Entry 3JCK (electron microscopy, 3.50 A resolution); this record covers chains A and D of the 9 polymer chains in the assembly.

== Chain A ==
Name: 26S proteasome regulatory subunit RPN3
From: Saccharomyces cerevisiae S288c
Reference sequence: P40016 (RPN3_YEAST); numbering as in UniProt (aligned over 131-523)
Chain sequence (438 residues; row label = number of the first residue in the row; note: 59 numbers in that range are skipped by the numbering (no residue carries them; nothing is unmodelled there); X marks 45 residues of unknown identity (built as UNK)):
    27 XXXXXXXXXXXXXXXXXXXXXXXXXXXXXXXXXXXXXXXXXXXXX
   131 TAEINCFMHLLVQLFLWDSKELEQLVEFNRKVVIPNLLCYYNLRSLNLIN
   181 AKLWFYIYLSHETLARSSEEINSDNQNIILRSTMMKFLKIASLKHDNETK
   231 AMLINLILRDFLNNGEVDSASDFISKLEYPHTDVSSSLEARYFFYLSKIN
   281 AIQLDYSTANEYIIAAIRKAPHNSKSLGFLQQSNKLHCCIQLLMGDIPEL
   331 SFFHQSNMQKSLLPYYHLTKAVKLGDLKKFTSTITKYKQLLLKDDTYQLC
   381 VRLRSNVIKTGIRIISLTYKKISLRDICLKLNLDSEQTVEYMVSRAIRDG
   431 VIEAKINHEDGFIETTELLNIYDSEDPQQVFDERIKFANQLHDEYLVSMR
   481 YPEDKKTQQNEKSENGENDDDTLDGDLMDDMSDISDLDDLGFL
Disordered / not traced: 483-523
Curated features (UniProtKB/Swiss-Prot):
  - modified residue: S454 (Phosphoserine)

== Chain D ==
Name: 26S proteasome regulatory subunit RPN7
From: Saccharomyces cerevisiae S288c
Reference sequence: Q06103 (RPN7_YEAST); numbering as in UniProt (aligned over 1-429)
Chain sequence (429 residues; each row starts with the number of its first residue):
     1 MVDVEEKSQEVEYVDPTVNRVPNYEVSEKAFLLTQSKVSIEQRKEAAEFV
    51 LAKIKEEEMAPYYKYLCEEYLVNNGQSDLEHDEKSDSLNEWIKFDQELYN
   101 ELCKKNESKIKELNEKIQKLEEDDEGELEQAQAWINLGEYYAQIGDKDNA
   151 EKTLGKSLSKAISTGAKIDVMLTIARLGFFYNDQLYVKEKLEAVNSMIEK
   201 GGDWERRNRYKTYYGIHCLAVRNFKEAAKLLVDSLATFTSIELTSYESIA
   251 TYASVTGLFTLERTDLKSKVIDSPELLSLISTTAALQSISSLTISLYASD
   301 YASYFPYLLETYANVLIPCKYLNRHADFFVREMRRKVYAQLLESYKTLSL
   351 KSMASAFGVSVAFLDNDLGKFIPNKQLNCVIDRVNGIVETNRPDNKNAQY
   401 HLLVKQGDGLLTKLQKYGAAVRLTGSDRV
Disordered / not traced: 1-20, 73-92, 425-429
Curated features (UniProtKB/Swiss-Prot):
  - modified residue (Phosphoserine): S8, S77

== How chain A and chain D interact ==
Residue-residue contacts (32; chain A residue first):
  L397(A) with I372(D); V380(D)
  T398(A) with P373(D); I381(D)
  Y399(A) with D365(D), hydrogen bond; I381(D); R383(D), hydrogen bond
  K400(A) with I381(D), hydrogen bond (backbone-backbone); E389(D), salt bridge
  K401(A) with D382(D); R383(D); V384(D); N385(D)
  I402(A) with R383(D)
  D406(A) with R383(D), salt bridge
  K410(A) with R383(D)
  L448(A) with H401(D), hydrogen bond (backbone-side chain)
  N450(A) with N397(D), hydrogen bond (backbone-side chain)
  Y452(A) with K396(D); Y400(D), hydrophobic
  P457(A) with Y400(D)
  V460(A) with Y400(D)
  F461(A) with Y400(D), hydrophobic
  R464(A) with V404(D); D408(D), salt bridge
  F467(A) with L411(D), hydrophobic; Q415(D)
  E474(A) with R422(D), salt bridge
  Y475(A) with L414(D); Q415(D); G418(D)
  S478(A) with R422(D), hydrogen bond
Other interface residues (no listed pair), chain A (24 interface residues in all): I394, S403, F442, D456, L471
Other interface residues (no listed pair), chain D (22 interface residues in all): G369

== Summary ==
24 residues of chain A face 22 of chain D across their interface; the contacts include 6 hydrogen bonds and 4
salt bridges. Polar contacts include K400(A)-E389(D), D406(A)-R383(D) and R464(A)-D408(D).
Here chain A is 26S proteasome regulatory subunit RPN3 and chain D is 26S proteasome regulatory subunit RPN7,
both from Saccharomyces cerevisiae S288c. Entry 3JCK (Structure of the yeast 26S proteasome lid sub-complex)
was determined by electron microscopy.
